PDB entry 9B18 | electron microscopy, 2.30 A resolution | chains A and D of the 4 polymer chains in the assembly

[Chain A]
Name: Capsid protein VP1
From: enterovirus D68
Notes: EC 3.4.22.29, 3.6.1.15, 3.4.22.28, 2.7.7.48
UniProt: A0A097BW12 (A0A097BW12_HED68); residues -11 to 297 here correspond to UniProt positions 553-861 (UniProt number = residue number + 564)
Chain sequence (309 residues; each row starts with the number of its first residue; numbers below 1 keep their minus sign (Leu-11 is residue -11)):
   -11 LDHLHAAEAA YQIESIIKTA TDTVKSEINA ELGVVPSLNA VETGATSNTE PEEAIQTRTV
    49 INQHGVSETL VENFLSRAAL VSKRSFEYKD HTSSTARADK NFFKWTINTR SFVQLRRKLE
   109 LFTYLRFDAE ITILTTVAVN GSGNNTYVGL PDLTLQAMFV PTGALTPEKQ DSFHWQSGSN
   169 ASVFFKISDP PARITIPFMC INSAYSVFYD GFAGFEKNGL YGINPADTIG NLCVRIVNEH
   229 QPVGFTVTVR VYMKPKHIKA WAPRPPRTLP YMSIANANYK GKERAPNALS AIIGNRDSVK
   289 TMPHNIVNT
Disordered / not traced: -11 to 0, 84-85, 130-134, 297
Ligand contacts: A1AIC ((4M)-4-[1-(2-methoxyethyl)-1H-pyrazol-4-yl]-N-({4-[(propan-2-yl)oxy]phenyl}methyl)quinolin-8-amine): Val69, Trp93, Ile95, Asn96, Thr97, Arg98, Leu107, Leu113, Phe115, Ala117, Ile119, Ala145, Met146, Phe147, Ala169, Ser170, Val171, Ile182, Ile184, Tyr193, Val195, Ile217, Leu220, Met241

[Chain D]
Name: Capsid protein VP4
From: enterovirus D68
UniProt: Q68T42 (POLG_HED68); residues 0-68 here correspond to UniProt positions 1-69 (UniProt number = residue number + 1)
Chain sequence (69 residues; each row starts with the number of its first residue; numbering starts at 0):
     0 MGAQVTRQQT GTHENANIAT NGSHITYNQI NFYKDSYAAS ASKQDFSQDP SKFTEPVVEG
    60 LKAGAPVLK
Disordered / not traced: 0-28, 63, 68
Swiss-Prot annotation at these positions:
  - site: Lys68 (Cleavage)
  - lipidation: Gly1 (N-myristoyl glycine)

[How chain A and chain D interact]
Contacting residue pairs - 45 pairs, chain A then chain D:
  Ile1(A) with Gln47(D); Asp48(D), hydrogen bond (backbone-side chain); Ser50(D), hydrogen bond (backbone-side chain)
  Glu2(A) with Ser46(D); Gln47(D); Asp48(D)
  Ser3(A) with Phe45(D); Ser46(D); Gln47(D), hydrogen bond (backbone-backbone)
  Ile4(A) with Phe45(D)
  Ile5(A) with Phe45(D), hydrogen bond (backbone-backbone); Gln47(D)
  Lys6(A) with Phe45(D)
  Gly21(A) with Ala64(D); Pro65(D)
  Val23(A) with Pro65(D), hydrophobic
  Asn27(A) with Val66(D)
  Ala28(A) with Val66(D); Leu67(D), hydrophobic
  Thr31(A) with Val56(D); Leu67(D)
  Ala33(A) with Thr53(D); Leu60(D), hydrophobic
  Thr34(A) with Thr53(D), hydrogen bond (backbone-backbone)
  Asn36(A) with Lys61(D), hydrogen bond (side chain-backbone)
  Ser55(A) with Phe45(D)
  Leu58(A) with Lys42(D); Asp44(D); Phe45(D), hydrophobic
  Glu60(A) with Ala40(D); Ser41(D), hydrogen bond (side chain-backbone); Lys42(D)
  Asn61(A) with Lys42(D)
  Asp116(A) with Tyr36(D)
  Thr183(A) with Tyr36(D)
  Ile184(A) with Tyr36(D)
  Pro185(A) with Tyr36(D)
  Lys244(A) with Tyr36(D); Ala37(D), hydrogen bond (side chain-backbone); Ala38(D), hydrogen bond (side chain-backbone)
  His245(A) with Tyr36(D); Ala38(D), hydrogen bond (side chain-backbone); Ser39(D), hydrogen bond (side chain-backbone); Ser41(D)
  Pro251(A) with Phe52(D)
Also at the interface, not in a pair above, chain A (29 interface residues in all): Gly32, Glu41, Val54, Ser64
Also at the interface, not in a pair above, chain D (26 interface residues in all): Ser35, Glu54, Pro55, Ala62

[In short]
29 residues of chain A and 26 residues of chain D are in contact; the contacts include 11 hydrogen bonds.
Polar contacts include Ile1(A)-Asp48(D), Ile1(A)-Ser50(D) and Asn36(A)-Lys61(D). Bound to chain A: compound
A1AIC.
Here chain A is Capsid protein VP1 and chain D is Capsid protein VP4, both from enterovirus D68. Entry 9B18
(EV-D68 in complex with inhibitor Jun11-53-7) was determined by electron microscopy.
